6TDV - chains A and D of the 38 polymer chains in the assembly; structure by electron microscopy, 2.80 A resolution.

# Chain A
Protein: ATPTB1
Organism: Euglena gracilis
Chain sequence (487 residues; each row starts with the number of its first residue):
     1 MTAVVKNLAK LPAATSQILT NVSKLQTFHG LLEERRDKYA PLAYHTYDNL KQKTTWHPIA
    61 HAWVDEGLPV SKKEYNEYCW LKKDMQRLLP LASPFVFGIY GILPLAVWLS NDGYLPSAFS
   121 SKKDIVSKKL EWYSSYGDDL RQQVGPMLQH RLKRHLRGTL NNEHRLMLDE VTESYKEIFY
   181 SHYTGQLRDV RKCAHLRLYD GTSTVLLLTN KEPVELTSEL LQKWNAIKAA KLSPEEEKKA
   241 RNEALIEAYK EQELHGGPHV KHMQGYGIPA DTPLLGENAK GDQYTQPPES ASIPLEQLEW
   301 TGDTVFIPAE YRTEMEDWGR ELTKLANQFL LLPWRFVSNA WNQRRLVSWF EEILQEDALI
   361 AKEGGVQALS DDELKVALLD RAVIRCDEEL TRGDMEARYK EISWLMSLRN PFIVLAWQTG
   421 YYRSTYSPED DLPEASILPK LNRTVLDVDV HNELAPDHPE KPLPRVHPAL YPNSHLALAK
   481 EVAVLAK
Not modelled in the structure: 1

# Chain D
Protein: ATPTB6
Organism: Euglena gracilis
Chain sequence (187 residues; each row starts with the number of its first residue):
     1 MTHAELHLFD LDEFMQTYKR LQTRQDWLIE NKCKKSRLFS YVAAVIAFTV GKSATMSDEA
    61 ILAKIDPYVT SEVRVQRGAW WRSGYFTKEE VEMMTPKGPI ARYYKFLLGV RRFPLKHGAL
   121 SWACGFVPAW LTFTSLNHWA QNRRLNRYLT QESVFGEMAR ELVRGKTADE ATTSVMARVE
   181 KEILGVH
Not modelled in the structure: 1

# Chain A / chain D interface
Pairs across the interface (53):
  L42(A) - E59(D)
  A43(A) - E59(D)
  Y44(A) - L62(D)
  Y44(A) - V69(D)  hydrophobic
  H45(A) - E59(D)  hydrogen bond (side chain-backbone)
  H45(A) - A60(D)  hydrogen bond (side chain-backbone)
  H45(A) - A63(D)
  H45(A) - V69(D)
  H45(A) - H117(D)
  T46(A) - E72(D)
  Y47(A) - K64(D)
  Y47(A) - V69(D)  hydrophobic
  Y47(A) - E72(D)  hydrogen bond (backbone-side chain)
  K51(A) - E72(D)  salt bridge
  K51(A) - V73(D)
  W56(A) - H117(D)
  K82(A) - K116(D)
  L206(A) - W81(D)  hydrophobic
  L208(A) - W81(D)  hydrophobic
  T209(A) - S83(D)  hydrogen bond (backbone-side chain)
  N210(A) - S83(D)
  K211(A) - S83(D)
  E212(A) - R82(D)  salt bridge
  P213(A) - W81(D)
  G267(A) - Q76(D)
  G267(A) - G78(D)
  I268(A) - W81(D)  hydrophobic
  I268(A) - R82(D)
  P269(A) - Q76(D)
  P269(A) - G78(D)
  P269(A) - A79(D)
  P269(A) - R82(D)  hydrogen bond (backbone-side chain)
  P269(A) - Y85(D)
  A270(A) - R82(D)
  A270(A) - Y85(D)  hydrogen bond (backbone-side chain)
  D271(A) - R82(D)  salt bridge
  T272(A) - Y85(D)
  P288(A) - R82(D)
  P288(A) - S83(D)
  P288(A) - G84(D)
  P288(A) - Y85(D)
  E289(A) - G84(D)  hydrogen bond (backbone-backbone)
  E289(A) - T87(D)
  S290(A) - S83(D)  hydrogen bond (side chain-backbone)
  V305(A) - W81(D)  hydrophobic
  I307(A) - W81(D)  hydrophobic
  W341(A) - G118(D)
  W341(A) - A119(D)  hydrophobic
  W341(A) - W122(D)  hydrophobic
  R344(A) - K116(D)
  R344(A) - H117(D)
  R345(A) - A119(D)
  S348(A) - K116(D)
Also at the interface, not in a pair above, chain A (36 interface residues in all): H29, P41, T54, V260, E351
Also at the interface, not in a pair above, chain D (26 interface residues in all): S57, D66, Y68, P114

# Summary
The interface between chain A and chain D involves 36 residues on one side and 26 on the other, with 8
hydrogen bonds and 3 salt bridges. Polar contacts include K51(A)-E72(D), E212(A)-R82(D) and D271(A)-R82(D).
Here chain A is ATPTB1 and chain D is ATPTB6, both from Euglena gracilis. Entry 6TDV (Cryo-EM structure of
Euglena gracilis mitochondrial ATP synthase, membrane region) was determined by electron microscopy together
with 6TDU, 6TDW, 6TDX, 6TDY, 6TDZ and 6TE0 from the same study.
